PDB entry 1T8R | X-ray diffraction, 2.70 A resolution | chains C and D of the 6 polymer chains in the assembly

Chain C (and D):
Molecule: AMP nucleosidase
Organism: Escherichia coli
Notes: EC 3.2.2.4; chain D of this document is another copy of the same molecule, construct and numbering; everything in this record applies to it too
UniProtKB: P15272 (AMN_ECOLI); residue numbers follow UniProt; this construct covers 1-484
Sequence (484 residues; row label = number of the first residue in the row):
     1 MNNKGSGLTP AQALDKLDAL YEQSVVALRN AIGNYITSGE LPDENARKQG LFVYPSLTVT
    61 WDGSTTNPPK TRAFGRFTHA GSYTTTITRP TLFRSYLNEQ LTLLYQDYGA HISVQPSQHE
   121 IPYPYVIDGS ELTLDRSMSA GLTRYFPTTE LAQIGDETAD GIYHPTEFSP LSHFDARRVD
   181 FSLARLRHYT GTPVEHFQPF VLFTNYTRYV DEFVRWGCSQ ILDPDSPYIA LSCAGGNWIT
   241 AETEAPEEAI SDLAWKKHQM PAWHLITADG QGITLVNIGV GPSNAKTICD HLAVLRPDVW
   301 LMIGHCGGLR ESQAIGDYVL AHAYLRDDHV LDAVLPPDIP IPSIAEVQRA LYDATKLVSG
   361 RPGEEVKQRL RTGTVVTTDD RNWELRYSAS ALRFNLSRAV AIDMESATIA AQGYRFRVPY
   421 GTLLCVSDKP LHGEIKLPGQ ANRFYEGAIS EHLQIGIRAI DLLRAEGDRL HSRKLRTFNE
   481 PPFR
Not modelled in the structure: 1-7, 154-167
Differences from the reference sequence: modified residue (138, 260, 302, 404)
Modified positions: Mse138, Mse260, Mse302, Mse404 (selenomethionine; parent Met)
Reported in the primary citation:
  - catalytic residues: Asp428 (proposed by the authors, not directly observed)

Interface between chain C and chain D:
Residue-residue contacts (89):
  Glu131(C) with Gln440(D); Ala441(D), hydrogen bond (side chain-backbone)
  Thr133(C) with Arg443(D), hydrogen bond (backbone-side chain)
  Leu134(C) with Arg443(D); Phe444(D)
  Asp135(C) with Arg443(D); Phe444(D)
  Arg136(C) with Ile315(D), hydrogen bond (side chain-backbone); Phe444(D)
  Thr143(C) with Glu434(D)
  Thr148(C) with Gly433(D)
  Thr149(C) with Ile435(D)
  Leu151(C) with Glu384(D); Pro430(D); Leu431(D), hydrophobic; Ile435(D), hydrophobic
  Arg178(C) with Leu385(D)
  Phe181(C) with Leu385(D), hydrophobic
  Arg185(C) with Glu384(D), salt bridge; Ile435(D); Leu437(D)
  His188(C) with Leu437(D); Pro438(D), hydrogen bond (side chain-backbone); Gln440(D)
  Tyr189(C) with Arg381(D), hydrogen bond
  Thr207(C) with Lys256(D)
  Asp211(C) with Lys256(D), salt bridge
  Ile250(C) with Lys256(D)
  Asp252(C) with Asp252(D); Leu253(D)
  Leu253(C) with Asp252(D)
  Trp255(C) with Trp255(D); Lys256(D)
  Lys256(C) with Thr207(D); Asp211(D), salt bridge; Ile250(D); Trp255(D)
  Gln259(C) with Val280(D); Arg381(D), hydrogen bond
  Val280(C) with Gln259(D)
  Ser283(C) with Asp379(D), hydrogen bond (side chain-backbone); Mse404(D)
  Lys286(C) with Asp380(D), salt bridge
  Thr287(C) with Arg381(D); Asn382(D)
  Asp290(C) with Asn382(D), hydrogen bond
  His291(C) with Asn382(D), hydrogen bond
  Ile315(C) with Arg136(D), hydrogen bond (backbone-side chain)
  His329(C) with His329(D)
  Val330(C) with Asp379(D)
  Ala333(C) with Arg386(D)
  Val334(C) with Arg386(D)
  Asp379(C) with Ser283(D), hydrogen bond (backbone-side chain); Val330(D)
  Asp380(C) with Lys286(D), salt bridge
  Arg381(C) with Tyr189(D), hydrogen bond; Gln259(D), hydrogen bond; Thr287(D)
  Asn382(C) with Thr287(D); Asp290(D), hydrogen bond; His291(D), hydrogen bond
  Glu384(C) with Leu151(D); Arg185(D), salt bridge
  Leu385(C) with Arg178(D); Phe181(D), hydrophobic
  Arg386(C) with Ala333(D); Val334(D)
  Mse404(C) with Ser283(D)
  Pro430(C) with Leu151(D)
  Leu431(C) with Leu151(D), hydrophobic
  Gly433(C) with Thr149(D); Glu150(D)
  Glu434(C) with Thr143(D)
  Ile435(C) with Thr149(D); Leu151(D), hydrophobic; Arg185(D)
  Lys436(C) with Glu131(D), salt bridge
  Leu437(C) with Arg185(D); His188(D)
  Pro438(C) with His188(D)
  Gly439(C) with His188(D), hydrogen bond (backbone-side chain)
  Gln440(C) with His188(D)
  Ala441(C) with Ser130(D); Glu131(D)
  Arg443(C) with Thr133(D); Leu134(D)
  Phe444(C) with Leu134(D); Asp135(D); Arg136(D)
Interface residues without a listed pair, chain C (64 interface residues in all): Leu132, Ser139, Gln153, Mse260, Pro282, Asn284, Ala314, Trp383, Tyr387, Asn442
Interface residues without a listed pair, chain D (60 interface residues in all): Thr148, Mse260, Pro282, Asn284, Trp383, Lys436, Gly439

Summary:
Chain C and chain D form an interface of 64 and 60 residues respectively, with 16 hydrogen bonds and 7 salt
bridges. Among the polar pairs are Arg185(C)-Glu384(D), Asp211(C)-Lys256(D) and Lys286(C)-Asp380(D). The paper
reports the catalytic residue Asp428(C).
Both chains are AMP nucleosidase (Escherichia coli). Entry 1T8R (Crystal Structure of E. coli AMP
Nucleosidase) was determined by X-ray diffraction (same publication as 1T8S, 1T8W and 1T8Y).
